7XMS - chains R and A of the 6 polymer chains in the assembly; structure by electron microscopy, 2.90 A resolution.

# Chain R
Molecule: Somatostatin receptor type 4
Organism: Homo sapiens
UniProt: P31391 (SSR4_HUMAN); residues 2-328 here = UniProt positions 2-328
Chain sequence (375 residues; each row starts with the number of its first residue; numbers below 1 keep their minus sign (Asp-8 is residue -8)):
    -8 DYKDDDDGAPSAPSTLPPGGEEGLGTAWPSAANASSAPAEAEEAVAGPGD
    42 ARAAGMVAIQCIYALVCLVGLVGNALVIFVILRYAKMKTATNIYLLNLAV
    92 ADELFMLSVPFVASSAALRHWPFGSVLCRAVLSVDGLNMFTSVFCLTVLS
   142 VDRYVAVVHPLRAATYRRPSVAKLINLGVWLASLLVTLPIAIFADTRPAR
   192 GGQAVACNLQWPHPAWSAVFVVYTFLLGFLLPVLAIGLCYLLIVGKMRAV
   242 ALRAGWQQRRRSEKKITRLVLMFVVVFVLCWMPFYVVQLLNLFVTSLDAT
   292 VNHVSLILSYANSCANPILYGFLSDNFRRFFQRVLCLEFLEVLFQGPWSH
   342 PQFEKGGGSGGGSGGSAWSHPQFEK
Disordered / not traced: -8 to 46, 323-366
Cystine bridges: Cys119-Cys198
Sequence notes: expression tag (-8 to 1, 329-366); conflict Phe264 (Val in P31391)
Reported in the primary citation:
  - contacts within the chain: Asn282-Asn293 (hydrogen bond)
  - mutagenesis - N282A (10-fold): decreased signaling with Somatostatin-14
  - mutagenesis - N293F: abolished signaling in response to peptide 3
  - specificity-determining residues: Val103, Leu123 (proposed by the authors, not directly observed)

# Chain A
Molecule: Guanine nucleotide-binding protein G(i) subunit alpha-1
Organism: Homo sapiens
UniProt: P63096 (GNAI1_HUMAN); residue numbers follow UniProt; this construct covers 1-354
Chain sequence (354 residues; numbered 1 to 354; the number before each row is that of its first residue):
     1 MGCTLSAEDKAAVERSKMIDRNLREDGEKAAREVKLLLLGAGESGKCTIV
    51 KQMKIIHEAGYSEEECKQYKAVVYSNTIQSIIAIIRAMGRLKIDFGDSAR
   101 ADDARQLFVLAGAAEEGFMTAELAGVIKRLWKDSGVQACFNRSREYQLND
   151 SAAYYLNDLDRIAQPNYIPTQQDVLRTRVKTTGIVETHFTFKDLHFKMFD
   201 VGAQRSERKKWIHCFEGVTAIIFCVALSDYDLVLAEDEEMNRMHASMKLF
   251 DSICNNKWFTDTSIILFLNKKDLFEEKIKKSPLTICYPEYAGSNTYEEAA
   301 AYIQCQFEDLNKRKDTKEIYTHFTCSTDTKNVQFVFDAVTDVIIKNNLKD
   351 CGLF
Disordered / not traced: 1-4, 56-181
Sequence notes: engineered mutation Cys47 (Ser in P63096), Ala203 (Gly in P63096), Ala245 (Glu in P63096), Ser326 (Ala in P63096)
Swiss-Prot annotation at these positions:
  - region: Lys35 to Lys46, Thr48 (G1 motif), Asp173 to Thr181 (G2 motif), Phe196 to Gly202, Gln204, Arg205 (G3 motif), Ile265 to Asp272 (G4 motif), Thr324, Cys325, Thr327 to Thr329 (G5 motif)
  - binding site (GTP): Glu43 to Lys46, Thr48, Ser151, Leu175 to Thr181, Asp200 to Gly202, Gln204, Asn269 to Asp272
  - binding site (Mg(2+)): Thr181
  - modified residue: Arg178 (ADP-ribosylarginine), Gln204 (Deamidated glutamine), Cys351 (ADP-ribosylcysteine)
  - lipidation: Gly2 (N-myristoyl glycine), Cys3 (S-palmitoyl cysteine)
  - natural variant: Gly40 (G40C: In NEDHISB; G40R: In NEDHISB), Gly45 (G45D: In NEDHISB), Thr48 (T48I: In NEDHISB; T48K: In NEDHISB), Gln52 (Q52P: In NEDHISB), Ser75 (deletion: In NEDHISB; uncertain significance), Gln172 (deletion: In NEDHISB), Asp173 (D173V: In NEDHISB), Glu186 to Phe189 (deletion: In NEDHISB; uncertain significance), Cys224 (C224Y: In NEDHISB), Lys270 (K270N: In NEDHISB; K270R: In NEDHISB), Asp272 (D272G: In NEDHISB), Val332 (V332E: In NEDHISB; uncertain significance)
  - mutagenesis: Gly42 (G42R: Abolishes switch to an activated conformation and dissociation from beta and gamma subunits upon GTP binding. Abolishes interaction with RGS family members), Glu116 (E116L: Enhances interaction (inactive GDP-bound) with RGS14), Gln147 (Q147L: Enhances interaction (inactive GDP-bound) with RGS14)

# How chain R and chain A interact
Contacting residue pairs (31; chain R residue first):
  Thr82(R) with Asp350(A); Cys351(A), hydrogen bond (side chain-backbone)
  Arg144(R) with Cys351(A); Leu353(A)
  Ala147(R) with Asn347(A), hydrogen bond (backbone-side chain)
  Val148(R) with Ile344(A), hydrophobic; Leu348(A), hydrophobic
  Pro151(R) with Asn347(A)
  Leu152(R) with Arg32(A), hydrogen bond (backbone-side chain)
  Ala155(R) with Glu28(A); Arg32(A)
  Arg159(R) with Arg24(A); Glu28(A), salt bridge
  Lys237(R) with Ile344(A)
  Met238(R) with Ile344(A), hydrophobic; Leu348(A), hydrophobic
  Val241(R) with Thr340(A); Asp341(A)
  Ala242(R) with Asp341(A)
  Arg244(R) with Asp337(A)
  Ala245(R) with Phe334(A); Asp337(A)
  Trp247(R) with Glu318(A), hydrogen bond
  Arg252(R) with Asp315(A), salt bridge
  Ser253(R) with Lys345(A); Phe354(A)
  Ile257(R) with Leu348(A), hydrophobic; Leu353(A)
  Leu260(R) with Leu353(A)
  Val261(R) with Leu353(A), hydrophobic
  Phe264(R) with Leu353(A), hydrophobic
Also at the interface, not in a pair above, chain R (26 interface residues in all): Asp143, Ile234, Lys256, Leu314, Ser315
Also at the interface, not in a pair above, chain A (19 interface residues in all): Tyr320, Gly352

# Summary
26 residues of chain R and 19 residues of chain A are in contact, with 4 hydrogen bonds and 2 salt bridges.
Polar pairs include Arg159(R)-Glu28(A), Arg252(R)-Asp315(A) and Thr82(R)-Cys351(A). From the paper: N282A of
chain R reduces signaling with Somatostatin-14; specificity determinants Val103(R) and Leu123(R).
Here chain R is Somatostatin receptor type 4 and chain A is Guanine nucleotide-binding protein G(i) subunit
alpha-1, both from Homo sapiens. Entry 7XMS (CryoEM structure of somatostatin receptor 4 (SSTR4) in complex
with Gi1 and its endogeneous ligand SST-14) was determined by electron microscopy together with 7XMR, 7XMT and
7XN9 from the same study.
